PDB entry 4Y6V | X-ray diffraction, 2.80 A resolution | chains A and B of the 30 polymer chains in the assembly

== Chain A ==
Molecule: Proteasome subunit alpha type-2
Source organism: Saccharomyces cerevisiae
Notes: EC 3.4.25.1
UniProtKB: P23639 (PSA2_YEAST); residues 1-250 here = UniProt positions 1-250
Sequence (250 residues; numbered 1 to 250; the number before each row is that of its first residue):
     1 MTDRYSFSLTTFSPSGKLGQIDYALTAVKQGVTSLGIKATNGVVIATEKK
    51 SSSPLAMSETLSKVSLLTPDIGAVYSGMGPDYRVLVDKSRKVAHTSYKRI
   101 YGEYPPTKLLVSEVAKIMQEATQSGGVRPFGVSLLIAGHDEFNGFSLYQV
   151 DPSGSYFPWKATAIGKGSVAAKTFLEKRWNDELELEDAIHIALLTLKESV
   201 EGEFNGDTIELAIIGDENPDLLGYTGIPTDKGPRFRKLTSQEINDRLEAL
Swiss-Prot annotation at these positions:
  - cross-link: K108 (Glycyl lysine isopeptide (Lys-Gly) (interchain with G-Cter in ubiquitin))

== Chain B ==
Molecule: Proteasome subunit alpha type-3
Source organism: Saccharomyces cerevisiae
Notes: EC 3.4.25.1
UniProtKB: P23638 (PSA3_YEAST); residues 0-257 here correspond to UniProt positions 1-258 (UniProt number = residue number + 1)
Sequence (258 residues; each row starts with the number of its first residue; numbering starts at 0):
     0 MGSRRYDSRTTIFSPEGRLYQVEYALESISHAGTAIGIMASDGIVLAAER
    50 KVTSTLLEQDTSTEKLYKLNDKIAVAVAGLTADAEILINTARIHAQNYLK
   100 TYNEDIPVEILVRRLSDIKQGYTQHGGLRPFGVSFIYAGYDDRYGYQLYT
   150 SNPSGNYTGWKAISVGANTSAAQTLLQMDYKDDMKVDDAIELALKTLSKT
   200 TDSSALTYDRLEFATIRKGANDGEVYQKIFKPQEIKDILVKTGITKKDED
   250 EEADEDMK
Disordered / not traced: 0, 245-257
Swiss-Prot annotation at these positions:
  - cross-link (Glycyl lysine isopeptide (Lys-Gly)): K99 (interchain with G-Cter in ubiquitin), K198 (interchain with G-Cter in ubiquitin), K230 (interchain with G-Cter in ubiquitin)

== Interface between chain A and chain B ==
Pairs across the interface (64; chain A residue first):
  R4(A) with S2(B), hydrogen bond (backbone-side chain)
  Y5(A) with S2(B); Y5(B)
  S6(A) with G125(B); L127(B)
  F7(A) with S2(B); Y5(B); D6(B); G126(B)
  S8(A) with G126(B), hydrogen bond (backbone-backbone); L127(B); R128(B), hydrogen bond (side chain-backbone)
  T10(A) with R128(B)
  T11(A) with S7(B); T9(B); Q20(B)
  F12(A) with Q20(B); Y23(B); A24(B), hydrophobic; R128(B); P129(B); G131(B)
  S13(A) with Y23(B)
  P14(A) with Y23(B), hydrophobic; E26(B)
  S15(A) with E26(B)
  G16(A) with Y23(B); S27(B), hydrogen bond (backbone-side chain)
  L18(A) with R128(B)
  K38(A) with E57(B), salt bridge
  S112(A) with E84(B)
  K116(A) with I85(B)
  Q119(A) with A81(B); D82(B), hydrogen bond; I85(B); R128(B)
  T122(A) with R128(B), hydrogen bond (backbone-side chain)
  Q123(A) with Y121(B); L127(B); R128(B), hydrogen bond (side chain-backbone); P129(B); F130(B)
  G125(A) with L127(B)
  S153(A) with A81(B)
  G154(A) with A81(B)
  S155(A) with T80(B); A81(B)
  Y156(A) with E84(B), hydrogen bond
  F157(A) with L56(B), hydrophobic
  P158(A) with L56(B); E57(B), hydrogen bond (backbone-backbone); T60(B); S61(B)
  W159(A) with S53(B); L55(B); L56(B)
  K160(A) with T54(B), hydrogen bond (side chain-backbone); L55(B), hydrogen bond (backbone-backbone); L56(B); E57(B)
  A161(A) with L55(B)
  L175(A) with L55(B), hydrophobic
  E176(A) with T54(B); L55(B)
Interface residues without a listed pair, chain A (35 interface residues in all): L9, S124, K172, W179
Interface residues without a listed pair, chain B (32 interface residues in all): H30, L79

== In short ==
The interface between chain A and chain B involves 35 residues on one side and 32 on the other, with 11
hydrogen bonds and 1 salt bridge. Polar pairs include K38(A)-E57(B), R4(A)-S2(B) and S8(A)-R128(B).
Here chain A is Proteasome subunit alpha type-2 and chain B is Proteasome subunit alpha type-3, both from
Saccharomyces cerevisiae. Entry 4Y6V (Yeast 20S proteasome in complex with Ac-PAE-ep) was determined by X-ray
diffraction (same publication as 4Y69, 4Y6A, 4Y6Z, 4Y70, 4Y74, 4Y75 and 34 further entries).
